Entry 7YNZ (electron microscopy, 3.50 A resolution); this record covers chains F and H of the 8 polymer chains in the assembly.

# Chain F (and H)
Protein: Leucine-rich repeat-containing protein 26
Organism: Homo sapiens
Notes: chain H of this document is another copy of the same molecule, construct and numbering; everything in this record applies to it too
UniProt: Q2I0M4 (LRC26_HUMAN); residues 1-334 here = UniProt positions 1-334
Chain sequence (334 residues; numbered 1 to 334; the number before each row is that of its first residue):
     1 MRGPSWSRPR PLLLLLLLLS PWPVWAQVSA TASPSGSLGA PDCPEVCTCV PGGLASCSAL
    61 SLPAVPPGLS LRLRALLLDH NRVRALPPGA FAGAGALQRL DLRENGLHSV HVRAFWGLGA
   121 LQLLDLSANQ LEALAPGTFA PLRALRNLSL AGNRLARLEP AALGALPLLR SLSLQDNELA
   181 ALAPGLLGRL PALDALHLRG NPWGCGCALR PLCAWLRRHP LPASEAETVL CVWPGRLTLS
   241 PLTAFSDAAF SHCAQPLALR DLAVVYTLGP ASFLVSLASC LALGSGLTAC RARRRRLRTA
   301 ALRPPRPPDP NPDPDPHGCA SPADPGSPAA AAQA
Not modelled in the structure: 1-39, 302-334
Cystine bridges: C43-C49, C47-C57, C205-C231, C207-C253

# Chain F / chain H interface
Residue-residue contacts (12):
  A64(F) with D176(H)
  P67(F) with R199(H)
  R82(F) with E104(H), salt bridge
  P87(F) with G200(H)
  P88(F) with V232(H), hydrophobic
  A92(F) with E227(H)
  H111(F) with V232(H)
  R113(F) with V232(H); P234(H); L239(H)
  W116(F) with L230(H), hydrophobic; L239(H), hydrophobic
Interface residues without a listed pair, chain F (12 interface residues in all): P63, V65, G93
Interface residues without a listed pair, chain H (11 interface residues in all): A128, T228

# Summary
12 residues of chain F and 11 residues of chain H are in contact, with 1 salt bridge. The salt-bridged pair is
R82(F)-E104(H).
Both chains are Leucine-rich repeat-containing protein 26 (Homo sapiens). Entry 7YNZ (Cryo-EM structure of
human Slo1-LRRC26 complex with C1 symmetry) was determined by electron microscopy.
